PDB entry 6Q8U | X-ray diffraction, 1.99 A resolution | chains A and C of the 4 polymer chains in the assembly

Chain A:
Molecule: 21-nt RNA strand
Sequence (21 nucleotides; numbered 1 to 21; the number before each row is that of its first residue):
     1 CGGCGAAGAA CCGGGGAGCC G
Modified residues: 6MZ (N6-methyladenosine-5'-monophosphate) at position 9
Bound ions: Na+ site 1: A6 (shared with 1 residue of chain D); Na+ site 2 near A7 (its only coordinating residue here); Na+ site 3 near G14 (its only coordinating residue here); Na+ site 4 near G16 (its only coordinating residue here)

Chain C:
Name: 50S ribosomal protein L7Ae
Source organism: Archaeoglobus fulgidus (strain ATCC 49558 / VC-16 / DSM 4304 / JCM 9628 / NBRC 100126)
UniProt: O29494 (RL7A_ARCFU); residue numbers follow UniProt; this construct covers 2-119
Sequence (123 residues; row label = number of the first residue in the row; numbers below 1 keep their minus sign (Gly-3 is residue -3)):
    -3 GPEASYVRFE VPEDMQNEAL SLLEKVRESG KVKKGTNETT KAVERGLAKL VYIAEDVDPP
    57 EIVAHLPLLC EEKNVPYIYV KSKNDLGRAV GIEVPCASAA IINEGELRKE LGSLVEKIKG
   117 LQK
Disordered / not traced: 119
Differences from the reference sequence: expression tag (-3 to 1)

Chain A / chain C interface:
Pairs across the interface (7; chain A residue first):
  G14(A) with Lys37(C), salt bridge to the phosphate
  G15(A) with Lys37(C), salt bridge to the phosphate; Arg41(C), salt bridge to the phosphate
  G16(A) with Lys30(C), sugar contact; Asn33(C), hydrogen bond to the base; Glu34(C), hydrogen bond to the sugar
  A17(A) with Lys30(C), salt bridge to the phosphate
Also at the interface, not in a pair above, chain A (5 interface residues in all): G18
Also at the interface, not in a pair above, chain C (7 interface residues in all): Lys29, Glu89

Overview:
5 residues of chain A and 7 residues of chain C are in contact; the contacts include 2 hydrogen bonds and 4
salt bridges. Polar contacts include G16(A)-Asn33(C), G16(A)-Glu34(C) and G14(A)-Lys37(C).
Here chain A is a 21-nt RNA strand and chain C is 50S ribosomal protein L7Ae (Archaeoglobus fulgidus (strain
ATCC 49558 / VC-16 / DSM 4304 / JCM 9628 / NBRC 100126)). Entry 6Q8U (Structure of the standard kink turn
HmKt-7 variant A2bm6A bound with AfL7Ae protein) was determined by X-ray diffraction (same publication as
6Q8V).
